PDB entry 7ND3 | electron microscopy, 3.70 A resolution | chains B and L of the 5 polymer chains in the assembly

== Chain B ==
Protein: Spike glycoprotein
Organism: Severe acute respiratory syndrome coronavirus 2
UniProtKB: P0DTC2 (SPIKE_SARS2); residues 1-1208 here = UniProt positions 1-1208
Sequence (1288 residues; each row starts with the number of its first residue):
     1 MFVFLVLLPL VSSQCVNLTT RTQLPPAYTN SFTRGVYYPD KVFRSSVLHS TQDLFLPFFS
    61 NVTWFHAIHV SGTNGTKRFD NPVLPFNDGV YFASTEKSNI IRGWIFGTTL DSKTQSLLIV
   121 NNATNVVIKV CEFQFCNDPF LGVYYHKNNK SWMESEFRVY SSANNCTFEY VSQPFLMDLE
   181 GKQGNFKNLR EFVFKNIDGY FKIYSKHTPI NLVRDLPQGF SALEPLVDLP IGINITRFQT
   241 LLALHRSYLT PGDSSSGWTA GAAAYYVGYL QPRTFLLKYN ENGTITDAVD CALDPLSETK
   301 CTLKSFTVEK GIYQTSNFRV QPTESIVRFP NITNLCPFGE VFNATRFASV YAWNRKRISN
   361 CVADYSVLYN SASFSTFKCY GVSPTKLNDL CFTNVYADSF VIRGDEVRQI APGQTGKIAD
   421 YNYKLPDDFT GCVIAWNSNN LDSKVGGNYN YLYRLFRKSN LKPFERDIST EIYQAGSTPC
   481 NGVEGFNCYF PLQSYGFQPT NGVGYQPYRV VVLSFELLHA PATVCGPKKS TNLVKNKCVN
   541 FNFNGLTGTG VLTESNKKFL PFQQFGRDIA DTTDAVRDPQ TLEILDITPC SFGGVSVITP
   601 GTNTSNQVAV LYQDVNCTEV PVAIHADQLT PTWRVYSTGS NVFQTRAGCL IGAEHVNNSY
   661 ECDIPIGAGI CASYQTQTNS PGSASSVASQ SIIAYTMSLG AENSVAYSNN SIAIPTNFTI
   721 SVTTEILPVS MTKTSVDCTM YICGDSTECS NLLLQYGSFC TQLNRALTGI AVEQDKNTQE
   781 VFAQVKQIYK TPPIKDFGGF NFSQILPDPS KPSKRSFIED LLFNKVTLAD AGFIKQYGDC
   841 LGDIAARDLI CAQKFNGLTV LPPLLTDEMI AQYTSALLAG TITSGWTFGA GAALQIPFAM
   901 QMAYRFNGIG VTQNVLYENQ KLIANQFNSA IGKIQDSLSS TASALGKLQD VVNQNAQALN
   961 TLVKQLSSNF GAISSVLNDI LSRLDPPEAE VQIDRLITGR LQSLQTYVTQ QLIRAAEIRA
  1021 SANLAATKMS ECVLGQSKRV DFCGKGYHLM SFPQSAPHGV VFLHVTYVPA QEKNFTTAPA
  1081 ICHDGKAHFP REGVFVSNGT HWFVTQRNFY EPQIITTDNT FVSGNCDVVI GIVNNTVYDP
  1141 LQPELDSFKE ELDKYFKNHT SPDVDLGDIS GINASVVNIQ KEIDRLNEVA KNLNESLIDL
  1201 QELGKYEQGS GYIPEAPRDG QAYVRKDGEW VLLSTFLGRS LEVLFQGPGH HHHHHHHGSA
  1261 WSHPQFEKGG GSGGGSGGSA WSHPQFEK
Unresolved in the structure: 1-26, 67-80, 141-163, 173-187, 197-199, 211-214, 243-262, 621-640, 677-688, 828-848, 1148-1288
Disulfides: Cys131-Cys166, Cys291-Cys301, Cys336-Cys361, Cys379-Cys432, Cys391-Cys525, Cys480-Cys488, Cys538-Cys590, Cys617-Cys649, Cys662-Cys671, Cys738-Cys760, Cys743-Cys749, Cys1032-Cys1043, Cys1082-Cys1126
Glycans and other covalent adducts: N-acetylglucosamine (NAG) linked to Asn61, Asn234, Asn282, Asn331, Asn343, Asn603, Asn616, Asn657, Asn709, Asn717, Asn801, Asn1074, Asn1098, Asn1134
Sequence notes: engineered mutation Gly682 (Arg in P0DTC2), Ser683 (Arg in P0DTC2), Ser685 (Arg in P0DTC2), Pro986 (Lys in P0DTC2), Pro987 (Val in P0DTC2); expression tag (1209-1288)
UniProt features mapped onto this chain:
  - region: Asn280 to Cys301 (Putative superantigen), Arg403 to Asp405 (Integrin-binding motif), Asn448 to Phe456 (Immunodominant HLA epitope recognized by the CD8+), Pro681, Ala684 (Putative superantigen), Ser816 to Tyr837 (Fusion peptide 1), Lys835 to Phe855 (Fusion peptide 2), Asp1163 to Glu1202 (Heptad repeat 2)
  - site: Arg815, Ser816 (Cleavage)
  - glycosylation: Asn17 (N-linked (GlcNAc...) (complex) asparagine), Asn61 (N-linked (GlcNAc...) (hybrid) asparagine), Asn74 (N-linked (GlcNAc...) (complex) asparagine), Asn122 (N-linked (GlcNAc...) (hybrid) asparagine), Asn149 (N-linked (GlcNAc...) (complex) asparagine), Asn165 (N-linked (GlcNAc...) (complex) asparagine), Asn234 (N-linked (GlcNAc...) (high mannose) asparagine), Asn282 (N-linked (GlcNAc...) (complex) asparagine), Thr323 (O-linked (GalNAc) threonine), Ser325 (O-linked (HexNAc...) serine), Asn331 (N-linked (GlcNAc...) (complex) asparagine), Asn343 (N-linked (GlcNAc...) (complex) asparagine), Asn603 (N-linked (GlcNAc...) (hybrid) asparagine), Asn616 (N-linked (GlcNAc...) (complex) asparagine), Asn657 (N-linked (GlcNAc...) (complex) asparagine), Thr676 (O-linked (GlcNAc...) threonine), Thr678 (O-linked (GlcNAc...) threonine), Asn709 (N-linked (GlcNAc...) (high mannose) asparagine), Asn717 (N-linked (GlcNAc...) (hybrid) asparagine), Asn801 (N-linked (GlcNAc...) (hybrid) asparagine) and 6 more in UniProt
  - natural variant: Leu5 (L5F: In strain: Iota/B.1.526), Ser13 (S13I: In strain: Epsilon/B.1.427/B.1.429), Leu18 (L18F: In strain: Beta/B.1.351, Gamma/P.1 and 1 more), Thr19 (T19I: In strain: Omicron/BQ.1.1, Omicron/XBB.1.5 and 1 more; T19R: In strain: Delta/B.1.617.2, Omicron/BA.2 and 4 more), Thr20 (T20N: In strain: Gamma/P.1), Leu24 to Ala27 (sequence variant, change not given here; In strain: Omicron/BA.2, Omicron/BA.2.12.1 and 6 more), Pro26 (P26S: In strain: Gamma/P.1), Gln52 (Q52H: In strain: Omicron/EG.5.1), Ala67 (A67V: In strain: Eta/B.1.525, Omicron/BA.1), His69 to Val70 (deletion: In strain: Alpha/B.1.1.7, Eta/B.1.525 and 5 more), Gly75 (G75V: In strain: Lambda/C.37), Thr76 (T76I: In strain: Lambda/C.37), 82 further natural variant entries in UniProt
  - mutagenesis: His69 to Val70 (Increased incorporation of cleaved spike into virions), Asn121 (N121Q: Partial loss of biliverdin affinity), Arg190 (R190K: Partial loss of biliverdin affinity), Asn234 (N234Q: Increased resistance to neutralizing antibodies), Asn331 (N331Q: Reduced viral infectivity), Asn343 (N343Q: Reduced viral infectivity), Leu452 (L452R: Increased resistance to neutralizing antibodies. Decreases HLA binding to NF9 epitope. Increased binding affinity to human ACE2), Tyr453 (Y453F: Decreased HLA binding to NF9 epitope. Increased binding affinity to human ACE2), Ala475 (A475V: Increased resistance to neutralizing antibodies), Val483 (V483A: Increased resistance to neutralizing antibodies), Glu484 (E484D: Increased replication in human TMEM106B overexpressing cells), Phe490 (F490L: Increased resistance to neutralizing antibodies and human covalescent sera neutralization), 12 further mutagenesis entries in UniProt

== Chain L ==
Protein: COVOX-40 light chain
Organism: Homo sapiens
Sequence (226 residues; row label = number of the first residue in the row; numbers below 1 keep their minus sign (Ile-12 is residue -12)):
   -12 ILFLVATATG VHSVIWMTQS PSSLSASVGD RVTITCQASQ DINNYLNWYQ QKPGKAPKLL
    48 IFDASNLETG VPSRFSGSGS GTDFTFTISS LQPEDIATYY CQQYDNLPAF GGGTKVDIKR
   108 TVAAPSVFIF PPSDEQLKSG TASVVCLLNN FYPREAKVQW KVDNALQSGN SQESVTEQDS
   168 KDSTYSLSST LTLSKADYEK HKVYACEVTH QGLSSPVTKS FNRGEC
Unresolved in the structure: -12 to 1, 108-213
Disulfides: Cys23-Cys88

== Interface between chain B and chain L ==
Contacting residue pairs (19; chain B residue first):
  Arg403(B) - Asp92(L)  hydrogen bond (side chain-backbone)
  Lys417(B) - Asp92(L)  salt bridge
  Tyr453(B) - Asp92(L)  hydrogen bond
  Tyr495(B) - Tyr32(L)
  Gly496(B) - Asn30(L)
  Gly496(B) - Tyr32(L)  hydrogen bond (backbone-side chain)
  Gln498(B) - Ser67(L)
  Thr500(B) - Asp28(L)
  Asn501(B) - Asp28(L)
  Asn501(B) - Asn30(L)
  Gly502(B) - Asp28(L)  hydrogen bond (backbone-backbone)
  Tyr505(B) - Ile2(L)  hydrophobic
  Tyr505(B) - Asp28(L)
  Tyr505(B) - Ile29(L)
  Tyr505(B) - Tyr32(L)  hydrophobic
  Tyr505(B) - Gln90(L)  hydrogen bond
  Tyr505(B) - Tyr91(L)
  Tyr505(B) - Asp92(L)  hydrogen bond (side chain-backbone)
  Tyr505(B) - Asn93(L)
Other interface residues (no listed pair), chain B (12 interface residues in all): Gln493, Ser494
Other interface residues (no listed pair), chain L (11 interface residues in all): Gln27

== Summary ==
12 residues of chain B face 11 of chain L across their interface, with 6 hydrogen bonds and 1 salt bridge.
Polar pairs include Lys417(B)-Asp92(L), Arg403(B)-Asp92(L) and Tyr453(B)-Asp92(L). Curated annotation
(UniProt) lists 24 mutagenesis sites on chain B.
Here chain B is Spike glycoprotein (Severe acute respiratory syndrome coronavirus 2) and chain L is COVOX-40
light chain (Homo sapiens). Entry 7ND3 (EM structure of SARS-CoV-2 Spike glycoprotein in complex with COVOX-40
Fab) was determined by electron microscopy, deposited together with 7BEH, 7BEJ, 7BEK, 7ND4, 7ND6 and 7ND7.
